Entry 1BQH (X-ray diffraction, 2.80 A resolution); this record covers chains B and H of the 5 polymer chains in the assembly.

Chain B:
Molecule: Protein (beta-2-microglobulin )
From: Mus musculus
Notes: fragment: beta chain
UniProt: P01887 (B2MG_MOUSE); residues 1-99 here correspond to UniProt positions 21-119 (UniProt number = residue number + 20)
Chain sequence (99 residues; numbered 1 to 99; the number before each row is that of its first residue):
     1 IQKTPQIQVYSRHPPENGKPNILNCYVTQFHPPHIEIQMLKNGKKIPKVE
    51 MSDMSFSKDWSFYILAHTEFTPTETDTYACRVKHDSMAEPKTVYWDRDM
Disulfide bonds: C25-C80

Chain H:
Molecule: Protein (CD8A or LYT2 or lyt-2)
From: Mus musculus
Notes: fragment: ig ectodomain fragment
UniProt: P01731 (CD8A_MOUSE); aligned to UniProt positions 28-156 over residues 1-129 (the alignment contains insertions or deletions, so no single offset holds)
Chain sequence (129 residues; row label = number of the first residue in the row):
     1 KPQAPELRIFPKKMDAELGQKVDLVCEVLGSVSQGCSWLFQNSSSKLPQP
    51 TFVVYMASSHNKITWDEKLNSSKLFSAMRDTNNKYVLTLNKFSKENEGYY
   101 FCSVISNSVMYFSSVVPVLQKVSSADLVP
Not modelled in the structure: 126-129
Disulfide bonds: C26-C102
Covalently attached groups: N-acetylglucosamine (NAG) linked to N42
Construct notes: conflict S123 (Asn150 in P01731), A125 (Thr152 in P01731), D126 (Thr153 in P01731), L127 (Thr154 in P01731), V128 (Lys155 in P01731)
Curated features (UniProtKB/Swiss-Prot):
  - glycosylation (N-linked (GlcNAc...) asparagine): N42, N70

Interface between chain B and chain H:
Pairs across the interface - 11 pairs, chain B then chain H:
  T4(B) with K1(H)
  Q6(B) with K1(H), hydrogen bond (side chain-backbone); P2(H); Q3(H), hydrogen bond (side chain-backbone)
  T28(B) with Q3(H), hydrogen bond
  Q29(B) with Q3(H), hydrogen bond
  K58(B) with R8(H), hydrogen bond (backbone-side chain); E27(H), salt bridge
  D59(B) with E6(H); R8(H); L29(H)

Overview:
6 residues of chain B and 7 residues of chain H are in contact; the contacts include 5 hydrogen bonds and 1
salt bridge. Polar contacts include K58(B)-E27(H), Q6(B)-K1(H) and Q6(B)-Q3(H). Covalently linked
N-acetylglucosamine: at N42(H).
Chain B is Protein (beta-2-microglobulin ) and chain H is Protein (CD8A or LYT2 or lyt-2), both from Mus
musculus; the structure, Murine CD8AA ectodomain fragment in complex with H-2KB/VSV8, was determined by X-ray
diffraction.
